PDB entry 6E2W | X-ray diffraction, 1.95 A resolution | chain A

[Chain A]
Name: Mevalonate diphosphate decarboxylase
Organism: Enterococcus faecalis
Notes: EC 4.1.1.33
Reference sequence: Q9FD68 (Q9FD68_ENTFL); residue numbers follow UniProt; this construct covers 1-331
Sequence (355 residues; each row starts with the number of its first residue; numbers below 1 keep their minus sign (Met-23 is residue -23)):
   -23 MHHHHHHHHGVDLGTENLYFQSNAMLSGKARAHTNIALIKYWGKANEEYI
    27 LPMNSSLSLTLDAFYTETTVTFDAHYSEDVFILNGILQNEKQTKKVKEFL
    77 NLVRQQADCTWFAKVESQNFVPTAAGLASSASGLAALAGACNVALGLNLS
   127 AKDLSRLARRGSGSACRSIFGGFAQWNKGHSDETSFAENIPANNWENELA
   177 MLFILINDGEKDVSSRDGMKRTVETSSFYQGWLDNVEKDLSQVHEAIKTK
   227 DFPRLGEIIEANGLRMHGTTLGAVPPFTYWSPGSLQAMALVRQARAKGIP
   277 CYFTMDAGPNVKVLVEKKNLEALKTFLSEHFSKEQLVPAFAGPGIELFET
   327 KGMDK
Not modelled in the structure: -23 to -1, 327-331
Differences from the reference sequence: expression tag (-23 to 0)
Ion coordination: Co2+ site 1: Ser106 (together with ADP, MVAPP, sulfate ion); Co2+ site 2: Asp282 (together with MVAPP, sulfate ion)
Small-molecule neighbours:
  - ADP (adenosine-5'-diphosphate): Thr42, Phe57, Leu59, Lys71, Val72, Ser93, Asn95, Thr99, Ala100, Ala101, Gly102, Leu103, Ala104, Ser105, Ser106, Gly109, Leu110, Lys187, Ser190, Ser191
  - MVAPP (DP6; (3R)-3-hydroxy-5-{[(R)-hydroxy(phosphonooxy)phosphoryl]oxy}-3-methylpentanoic acid): Ala13, Lys16, Tyr17, Trp18, Lys20, Ile26, Ser106, Gly137, Ser138, Gly139, Ser140, Arg143, Ser191, Arg192, Met195, Met242, Asp282, Ala283
What the authors report for this chain:
  - catalytic residues: Lys187
  - mutagenesis - K187A: decreased catalytic activity
  - mutagenesis - K187A (182 +/- 36 uM): unchanged binding to ATPgammaS
  - catalytic residues: Asp282 (proposed by the authors, not directly observed)
  - mutagenesis - K187A (58.2 +/- 13.2 uM): decreased binding to in the presence of MVAPP

[Overview]
Ligands of chain A: ADP and MVAPP. The paper reports catalytic residues Lys187 and Asp282; K187A reduces
catalytic activity.
Chain A is Mevalonate diphosphate decarboxylase (Enterococcus faecalis); the structure, MDDEF in complex with
MVAPP, ADP, sulfate and cobalt, was determined by X-ray diffraction, deposited together with 6E2S, 6E2T, 6E2U,
6E2V and 6E2Y.
